PDB entry 5CWR | X-ray diffraction, 2.50 A resolution | chains A and T of the 4 polymer chains in the assembly

== Chain A ==
Name: DNA polymerase lambda
Source organism: Homo sapiens
Notes: EC 2.7.7.7
Reference sequence: Q9UGP5 (DPOLL_HUMAN); residues 250-575 here = UniProt positions 250-575
Amino-acid sequence (326 residues; row label = number of the first residue in the row):
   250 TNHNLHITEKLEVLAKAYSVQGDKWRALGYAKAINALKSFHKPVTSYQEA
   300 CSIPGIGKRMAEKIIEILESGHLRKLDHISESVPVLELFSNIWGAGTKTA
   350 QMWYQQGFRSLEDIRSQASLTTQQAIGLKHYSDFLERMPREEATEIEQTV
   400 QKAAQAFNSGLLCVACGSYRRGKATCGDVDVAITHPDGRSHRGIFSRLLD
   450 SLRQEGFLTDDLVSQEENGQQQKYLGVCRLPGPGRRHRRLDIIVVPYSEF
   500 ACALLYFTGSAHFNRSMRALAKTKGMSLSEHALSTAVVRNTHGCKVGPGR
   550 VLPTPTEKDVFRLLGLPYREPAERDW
Not modelled in the structure: 469
Sequence notes: engineered mutation Ala-431 (Leu in Q9UGP5)
Ion coordination: Ca2+ site 1: Asp-427, Asp-429, Asp-490 (together with 2'-deoxycytidine-5'-triphosphate) (shared with 1 residue of chain P); Ca2+ site 2: Asp-427, Asp-429 (together with 2'-deoxycytidine-5'-triphosphate)
Residues lining bound ligands: 2'-deoxycytidine-5'-triphosphate (DCP): Arg-386, Gly-416, Ser-417, Arg-420, Cys-425, Gly-426, Asp-427, Asp-429, Tyr-505, Phe-506, Thr-507, Gly-508, Ser-509, Ala-510, Asn-513

== Chain T ==
Molecule: 11-nt DNA strand
Sequence (11 nucleotides; numbered 1 to 11; the number before each row is that of its first residue):
     1 CGGCGGTACTG

== How chain A and chain T interact ==
Residue-residue contacts (23):
  Trp-274(A) / DC4(T)  stacking on the base
  Thr-371(A) / DG11(T)  phosphate contact
  Gln-372(A) / DT10(T)  sugar contact
  Val-462(A) / DC9(T)  sugar contact
  Ser-463(A) / DT10(T)  hydrogen bond to the phosphate
  Gln-464(A) / DC9(T)  phosphate contact
  Gln-464(A) / DT10(T)  phosphate contact
  Tyr-505(A) / DG6(T)  base contact
  Asn-513(A) / DG5(T)  base contact
  Arg-514(A) / DG5(T)  salt bridge to the phosphate
  Arg-517(A) / DG5(T)  sugar contact
  Arg-517(A) / DG6(T)  hydrogen bond to the sugar
  Ala-518(A) / DG5(T)  sugar contact
  Lys-521(A) / DC4(T)  salt bridge to the phosphate
  Lys-521(A) / DG6(T)  salt bridge to the phosphate
  Leu-527(A) / DG6(T)  sugar contact
  Ser-528(A) / DG6(T)  phosphate contact
  Ser-528(A) / DT7(T)  sugar contact
  Glu-529(A) / DG6(T)  hydrogen bond to the base
  Glu-529(A) / DT7(T)  sugar contact
  His-530(A) / DT7(T)  hydrogen bond to the phosphate
  His-530(A) / DA8(T)  salt bridge to the phosphate
  Lys-544(A) / DT7(T)  salt bridge to the phosphate
Interface residues without a listed pair, chain A (20 interface residues in all): Leu-277, Leu-461, Ser-526

== Summary ==
The interface between chain A and chain T involves 20 residues on one side and 8 on the other, with 4 hydrogen
bonds, 5 salt bridges and 1 aromatic stacking contact. Polar contacts include Glu-529(A)/DG6(T),
Arg-517(A)/DG6(T) and Ser-463(A)/DT10(T). Chain A binds 2'-deoxycytidine-5'-triphosphate.
Chain A is DNA polymerase lambda (Homo sapiens) and chain T is an 11-nt DNA strand; the structure, Crystal
Structure of human DNA polymerase lambda L431A mutant in complex with a one nucleotide DNA ..., was determined
by X-ray diffraction (same publication as 4XQ8, 4XRH, 5CA7, 5CHG, 5CJ7, 5CR0, 5DDM and 5DKW).
